6KTO - chains C and D of the 4 polymer chains in the assembly; structure by X-ray diffraction, 3.45 A resolution.

Chain C:
Name: Shieldin complex subunit 3
From: Homo sapiens
Reference sequence: Q6ZNX1 (SHLD3_HUMAN); residue numbers follow UniProt; this construct covers 1-64
Amino-acid sequence (64 residues; row label = number of the first residue in the row):
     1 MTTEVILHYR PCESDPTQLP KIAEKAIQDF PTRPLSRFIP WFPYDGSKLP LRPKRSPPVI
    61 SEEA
Disordered / not traced: 1, 61-64
UniProt features mapped onto this chain:
  - mutagenesis: Pro53 to Pro58 (Fails to interact with MAD2L2)

Chain D:
Name: Shieldin complex subunit 2
From: Homo sapiens
Reference sequence: Q86V20 (SHLD2_HUMAN); numbering as in UniProt (aligned over 1-52)
Amino-acid sequence (54 residues; each row starts with the number of its first residue; numbers below 1 keep their minus sign (Met-1 is residue -1)):
    -1 MGMSGGSQVH IFWGAPIAPL KITVSEDTAS LMSVADPWKK IQLLYSQHSL YLKD
Disordered / not traced: -1 to 4, 17-32
Differences from the reference sequence: expression tag (-1 to 0)

How chain C and chain D interact:
Contacting residue pairs (47; chain C residue first):
  Thr2(C) with Tyr43(D); Ser44(D)
  Thr3(C) with Ser5(D); Tyr43(D), hydrogen bond (backbone-backbone)
  Glu4(C) with Ser5(D); Gln6(D); Val7(D), hydrogen bond (backbone-backbone); Leu41(D); Lys51(D), salt bridge
  Val5(C) with Val7(D); Ile9(D), hydrophobic; Gln40(D); Leu41(D), hydrogen bond (backbone-backbone); Tyr43(D), hydrophobic; Leu48(D), hydrophobic
  Ile6(C) with Gln6(D); Val7(D), hydrogen bond (backbone-backbone); His8(D); Ile9(D), hydrogen bond (backbone-backbone); Lys38(D); Ile39(D)
  Leu7(C) with Ile9(D); Lys38(D); Ile39(D), hydrogen bond (backbone-backbone); Leu41(D), hydrophobic
  His8(C) with His8(D); Ile9(D), hydrogen bond (backbone-backbone); Phe10(D); Trp11(D), hydrogen bond (backbone-backbone); Lys37(D)
  Tyr9(C) with Trp36(D); Lys37(D), hydrogen bond (backbone-backbone); Ile39(D), hydrophobic
  Arg10(C) with Trp36(D)
  Pro11(C) with Lys37(D)
  Glu13(C) with Trp11(D)
  Pro16(C) with Ile39(D)
  Leu19(C) with Trp11(D)
  Pro20(C) with Leu48(D)
  Glu24(C) with His46(D); Ser47(D), hydrogen bond; Leu48(D), hydrogen bond (side chain-backbone)
  Ile27(C) with Ile9(D), hydrophobic; Tyr43(D), hydrophobic; Leu48(D), hydrophobic
  Gln28(C) with Tyr43(D); His46(D)
Other interface residues (no listed pair), chain C (20 interface residues in all): Ile22, Ala23, Asp29
Other interface residues (no listed pair), chain D (21 interface residues in all): Pro35, Leu42
From the paper, about this interface:
  - interface residues, chain C: Val5(C), Leu7(C), Tyr9(C), Pro16(C), Leu19(C), Pro20(C), Ile27(C)
  - interface residues, chain D: Val7(D), Ile9(D), Trp11(D), Lys37(D), Ile39(D), Leu41(D), Tyr43(D), Leu48(D)

Overview:
20 residues of chain C and 21 residues of chain D are in contact, with 11 hydrogen bonds and 1 salt bridge.
Polar contacts include Glu4(C)-Lys51(D), Glu24(C)-Ser47(D) and Glu24(C)-Leu48(D). Curated annotation (UniProt)
lists 6 mutagenesis sites on chain C. The paper reports interface residues Val5(C), Leu7(C) and Val7(D) among
others.
Here chain C is Shieldin complex subunit 3 and chain D is Shieldin complex subunit 2, both from Homo sapiens.
Entry 6KTO (Crystal structure of human SHLD3-C-REV7-O-REV7-SHLD2 complex) was determined by X-ray diffraction.
